Entry 7KAP (electron microscopy, 4.10 A resolution (low resolution: residue-level contacts below are approximate; hydrogen-bond / salt-bridge calls are withheld)); this record covers chains E and F of the 7 polymer chains in the assembly.

[Chain E]
Molecule: Translocation protein SEC66
From: Saccharomyces cerevisiae BY4741
UniProtKB: P33754 (SEC66_YEAST); residue numbers follow UniProt; this construct covers 1-206
Amino-acid sequence (206 residues; row label = number of the first residue in the row):
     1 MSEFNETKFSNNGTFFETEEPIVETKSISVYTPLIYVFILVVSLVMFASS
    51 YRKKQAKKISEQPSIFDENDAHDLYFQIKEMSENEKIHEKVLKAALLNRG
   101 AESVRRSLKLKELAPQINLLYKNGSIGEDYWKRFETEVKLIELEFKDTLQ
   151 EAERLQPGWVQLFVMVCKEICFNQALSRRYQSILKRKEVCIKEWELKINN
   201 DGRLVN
Disordered / not traced: 1-68
UniProt features mapped onto this chain:
  - glycosylation (N-linked (GlcNAc...) asparagine): Asn-5, Asn-12

[Chain F]
Molecule: Translocation protein SEC72
From: Saccharomyces cerevisiae BY4741
UniProtKB: P39742 (SEC72_YEAST); residue numbers follow UniProt; this construct covers 1-193
Amino-acid sequence (193 residues; each row starts with the number of its first residue):
     1 MVTLEYNANSKLITASDAVVALSTETNIDQINVLTTSLIGETNPNFTPQP
    51 NEALSKMIKGLFESGMKNLQQKKLNEALKNVSLAIEMAQRKRAPWEAFAI
   101 QLPELHFMLRSKIDLCLILGKHLEALQDLDFLLGTGLIQPDVFVRKADCL
   151 LKLRQWEEARATCERGLALAPEDMKLRALLIETARNLAEYNGE
Disordered / not traced: 1-2, 193

[How chain E and chain F interact]
Contacting residue pairs (57):
  Ala-71(E) with Asn-27(F)
  Gln-77(E) with Leu-4(F)
  Ile-78(E) with Ile-13(F)
  Met-81(E) with Leu-4(F); Tyr-6(F)
  Ile-87(E) with Tyr-6(F)
  His-88(E) with Tyr-6(F); Lys-11(F); Ile-39(F)
  Lys-90(E) with Leu-38(F); Ile-39(F)
  Val-91(E) with Thr-35(F)
  Ala-94(E) with Leu-34(F); Thr-35(F)
  Ala-95(E) with Ile-31(F)
  Asn-98(E) with Asn-27(F); Gln-30(F); Ile-31(F)
  Trp-159(E) with Phe-46(F)
  Leu-162(E) with Phe-46(F)
  Met-165(E) with Pro-48(F)
  Val-166(E) with Phe-46(F)
  Glu-169(E) with Pro-48(F); Pro-94(F); Trp-95(F); Glu-96(F); Ala-97(F)
  Ile-170(E) with Pro-94(F); Trp-95(F)
  Phe-172(E) with Phe-98(F)
  Asn-173(E) with Pro-94(F); Glu-96(F); Phe-98(F); Gln-101(F)
  Gln-174(E) with Gln-30(F)
  Leu-176(E) with Leu-102(F); Phe-131(F); Thr-135(F)
  Ser-177(E) with Gln-89(F)
  Arg-178(E) with Gln-30(F)
  Arg-179(E) with Phe-131(F)
  Tyr-180(E) with Ile-85(F); Gln-89(F); Phe-131(F)
  Gln-181(E) with Arg-90(F)
  Arg-186(E) with Gln-127(F)
  Lys-187(E) with Leu-123(F); Glu-124(F)
  Cys-190(E) with Leu-123(F); Gln-127(F)
  Ile-191(E) with Leu-123(F)
  Trp-194(E) with Gln-155(F)
  Ile-198(E) with Leu-123(F)
  Asp-201(E) with Lys-121(F)
  Arg-203(E) with Leu-119(F)
  Leu-204(E) with Lys-152(F); Leu-153(F)
Also at the interface, not in a pair above, chain E (40 interface residues in all): Leu-74, Lys-93, Leu-97, Ile-183, Gly-202
Also at the interface, not in a pair above, chain F (43 interface residues in all): Thr-3, Asn-45, Ala-93, Leu-105, Lys-112, Gly-120, His-122, Leu-126, Asp-128, Asp-130

[In short]
40 residues of chain E and 43 residues of chain F are in contact.
Chain E is Translocation protein SEC66 and chain F is Translocation protein SEC72, both from Saccharomyces
cerevisiae BY4741; the structure, Cryo-EM structure of the Sec complex from S. cerevisiae, Sec61 pore mutant,
class with Sec62, conformation ..., was determined by electron microscopy, deposited together with 7KAH, 7KAI,
7KAJ, 7KAK, 7KAL, 7KAM and 8 further entries.
